8UT9 - chains C and F of the 8 polymer chains in the assembly; structure by electron microscopy, 3.30 A resolution.

# Chain C
Name: Hemagglutinin HA1 chain
Organism: Influenza A virus
UniProtKB: V5IRV0 (V5IRV0_9INFA); residues 1-316 here = UniProt positions 1-316
Sequence (317 residues; numbered 1 to 317; the number before each row is that of its first residue):
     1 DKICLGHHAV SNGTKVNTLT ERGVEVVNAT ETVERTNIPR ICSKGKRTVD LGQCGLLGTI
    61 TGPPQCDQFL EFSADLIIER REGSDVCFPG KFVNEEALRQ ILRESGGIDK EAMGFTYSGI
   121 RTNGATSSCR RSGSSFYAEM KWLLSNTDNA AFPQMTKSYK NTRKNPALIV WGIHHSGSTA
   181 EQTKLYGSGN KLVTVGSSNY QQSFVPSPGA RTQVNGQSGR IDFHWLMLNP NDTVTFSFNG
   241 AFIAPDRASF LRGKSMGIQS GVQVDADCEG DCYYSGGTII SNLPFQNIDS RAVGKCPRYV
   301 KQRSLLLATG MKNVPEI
Disordered / not traced: 317
Disulfide bonds: Cys42-Cys268, Cys54-Cys66, Cys87-Cys129, Cys272-Cys296
Covalent attachments: N-acetylglucosamine (NAG) linked to Asn12, Asn28
Construct notes: conflict Phe88 (Tyr in V5IRV0); expression tag (317)

# Chain F
Name: Hemagglutinin HA2 chain
Organism: Influenza A virus
UniProtKB: A0A881CR78 (A0A881CR78_9INFA); residues -3 to 174 here correspond to UniProt positions 336-513 (UniProt number = residue number + 339)
Sequence (231 residues; numbered -3 to 227; the number before each row is that of its first residue; numbers below 1 keep their minus sign (Pro-3 is residue -3)):
    -3 PKGRGLFGAI AGFIENGWEG LIDGWYGFRH QNAQGEGTAA DYKSTQSAID QITGKLNRLI
    57 EKTNQQFELI DNEFTEVEKQ IGNVINWTRD SITEVWSYNA ELLVAMENQH TIDLADSEMD
   117 KLYERVKRQL RENAEEDGTG CFEIFHKCDD DCMASIRNNT YDHSKYREEA MQNRIQIDGS
   177 GYIPEAPRDG QAYVRKDGEW VLLSTFLGSG LNDIFEAQKI EWHEGHHHHH H
Disordered / not traced: -3 to 4, 172-227
Disulfide bonds: Cys144-Cys148
Covalent attachments: N-acetylglucosamine (NAG) linked to Asn82, Asn154
Construct notes: conflict Thr71 (Asn410 in A0A881CR78); expression tag (175-227)

# How chain C and chain F interact
Residue-residue contacts - 9 pairs, chain C then chain F:
  Thr18(C) - Arg54(F)
  Leu19(C) - Lys51(F)
  Leu19(C) - Arg54(F)  hydrogen bond (backbone-side chain)
  Leu19(C) - Glu103(F)
  Thr20(C) - Gln47(F)  hydrogen bond (side chain-backbone)
  Thr20(C) - Gly50(F)
  Thr20(C) - Lys51(F)
  Glu21(C) - Asp46(F)
  Lys301(C) - Thr59(F)
Other interface residues (no listed pair), chain F (10 interface residues in all): Asn60, Gln61, His106

# Overview
Chain C and chain F form an interface of 5 and 10 residues respectively, with 2 hydrogen bonds. Polar contacts
include Leu19(C)-Arg54(F) and Thr20(C)-Gln47(F). Covalently linked N-acetylglucosamine: at Asn12(C) and
Asn28(C). Covalently linked N-acetylglucosamine: at Asn82(F) and Asn154(F).
Chain C is Hemagglutinin HA1 chain and chain F is Hemagglutinin HA2 chain, both from Influenza A virus; the
structure, CryoEM structure of A/Shanghai/1/2013 H7 in complex with polyclonal Fab from mice immunized with H7
stem ..., was determined by electron microscopy (same publication as 8UT4, 8UT6, 8UT7, 8UT8 and 8UWA).
